Entry 6LVC (electron microscopy, 3.00 A resolution); this record covers chains A and C of the 4 polymer chains in the assembly.

Chain A (and C):
Name: N, N-dimethylformamidase large subunit
Source organism: Paracoccus sp. SSG05
Notes: EC 3.5.1.56; chain C of this document is another copy of the same molecule, construct and numbering; everything in this record applies to it too
Reference sequence: I6NT79 (I6NT79_9RHOB); numbering as in UniProt (aligned over 1-762)
Amino-acid sequence (775 residues; numbered 1 to 775; the number before each row is that of its first residue):
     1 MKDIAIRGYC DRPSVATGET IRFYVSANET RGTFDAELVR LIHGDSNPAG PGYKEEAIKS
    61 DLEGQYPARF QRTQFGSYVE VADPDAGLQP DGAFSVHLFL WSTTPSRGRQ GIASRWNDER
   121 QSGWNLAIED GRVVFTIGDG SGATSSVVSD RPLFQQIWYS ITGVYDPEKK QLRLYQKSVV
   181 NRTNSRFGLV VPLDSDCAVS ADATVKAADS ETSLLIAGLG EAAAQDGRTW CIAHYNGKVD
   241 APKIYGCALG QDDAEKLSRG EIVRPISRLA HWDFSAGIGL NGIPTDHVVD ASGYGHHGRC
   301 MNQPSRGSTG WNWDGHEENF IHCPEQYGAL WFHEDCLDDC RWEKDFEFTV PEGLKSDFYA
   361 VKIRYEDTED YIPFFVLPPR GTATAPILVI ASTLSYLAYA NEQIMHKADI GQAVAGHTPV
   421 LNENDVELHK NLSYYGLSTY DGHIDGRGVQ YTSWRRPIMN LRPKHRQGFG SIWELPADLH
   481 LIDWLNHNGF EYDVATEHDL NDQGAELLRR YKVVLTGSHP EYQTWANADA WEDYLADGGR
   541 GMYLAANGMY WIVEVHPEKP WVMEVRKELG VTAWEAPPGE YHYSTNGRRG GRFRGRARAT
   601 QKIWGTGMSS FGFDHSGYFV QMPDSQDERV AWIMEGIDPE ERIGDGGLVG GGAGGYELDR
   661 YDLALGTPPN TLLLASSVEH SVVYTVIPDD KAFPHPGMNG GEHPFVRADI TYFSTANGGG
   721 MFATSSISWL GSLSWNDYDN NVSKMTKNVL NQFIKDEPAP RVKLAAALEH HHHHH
Not modelled in the structure: 763-775
Differences from the reference sequence: expression tag (763-775)
Bound ions: Fe ion: Y399, Y440, E521
Reported in the primary citation:
  - Fe ion coordination: Y399, Y440, E521
  - catalytic residues: H519
  - mutagenesis - Y440A, E521A: abolished catalytic activity
  - mutagenesis - S395A: unchanged catalytic activity on DMF
  - mutagenesis - H519A, N547A, E657A: abolished catalytic activity on DMF
  - catalytic residues: N547, E657 (proposed by the authors, not directly observed)

Chain A / chain C interface:
Contacting residue pairs (108):
  R182(A) - D529(C)  salt bridge
  R182(A) - E532(C)  salt bridge
  R182(A) - D533(C)  salt bridge
  R182(A) - A597(C)
  R182(A) - R598(C)
  R182(A) - K602(C)
  T183(A) - R596(C)
  T183(A) - A597(C)
  S185(A) - K602(C)  hydrogen bond (backbone-side chain)
  R186(A) - K602(C)
  R186(A) - L663(C)
  R186(A) - A664(C)
  R186(A) - G666(C)
  F187(A) - G666(C)
  F187(A) - P669(C)  hydrophobic
  G188(A) - K602(C)
  L189(A) - E532(C)  hydrogen bond (backbone-side chain)
  L189(A) - A536(C)
  V190(A) - E532(C)
  V190(A) - K602(C)
  V190(A) - T715(C)
  V191(A) - P668(C)  hydrophobic
  V191(A) - P669(C)
  P192(A) - S714(C)
  P192(A) - A716(C)  hydrophobic
  G315(A) - R588(C)  hydrogen bond (backbone-side chain)
  H316(A) - R588(C)
  E317(A) - H322(C)  salt bridge
  E318(A) - R589(C)
  E318(A) - R596(C)  salt bridge
  H322(A) - E317(C)  salt bridge
  H322(A) - H322(C)  hydrogen bond
  I410(A) - F693(C)
  I410(A) - H695(C)
  A413(A) - H695(C)
  A413(A) - P696(C)
  V414(A) - F693(C)  hydrophobic
  D529(A) - R182(C)  salt bridge
  E532(A) - R182(C)  salt bridge
  E532(A) - L189(C)  hydrogen bond (side chain-backbone)
  E532(A) - V190(C)
  D533(A) - R182(C)  salt bridge
  A536(A) - L189(C)
  L569(A) - L569(C)
  L569(A) - R592(C)
  L569(A) - P688(C)
  L569(A) - K691(C)
  G570(A) - A692(C)
  V571(A) - F693(C)  hydrophobic
  T572(A) - A692(C)
  T572(A) - F693(C)
  A573(A) - A692(C)
  A573(A) - F693(C)  hydrophobic
  E575(A) - R592(C)  salt bridge
  P578(A) - G595(C)
  P578(A) - A597(C)
  R588(A) - G315(C)  hydrogen bond (side chain-backbone)
  R588(A) - H316(C)
  R589(A) - E318(C)
  R592(A) - L569(C)
  R592(A) - E575(C)  salt bridge
  G595(A) - P578(C)
  R596(A) - T183(C)
  R596(A) - E318(C)  salt bridge
  A597(A) - R182(C)
  A597(A) - T183(C)
  A597(A) - P578(C)
  R598(A) - R182(C)
  K602(A) - R182(C)
  K602(A) - S185(C)  hydrogen bond (side chain-backbone)
  K602(A) - R186(C)
  K602(A) - G188(C)
  K602(A) - V190(C)
  F611(A) - F693(C)  hydrophobic
  F611(A) - P694(C)
  L663(A) - R186(C)
  A664(A) - R186(C)
  G666(A) - R186(C)
  G666(A) - F187(C)
  P668(A) - V191(C)  hydrophobic
  P669(A) - F187(C)  hydrophobic
  V682(A) - P696(C)
  V683(A) - P696(C)  hydrophobic
  T685(A) - P694(C)
  P688(A) - L569(C)
  P688(A) - P694(C)  hydrophobic
  K691(A) - L569(C)
  K691(A) - K691(C)
  A692(A) - G570(C)
  A692(A) - T572(C)
  A692(A) - A573(C)
  F693(A) - I410(C)
  F693(A) - V414(C)  hydrophobic
  F693(A) - V571(C)  hydrophobic
  F693(A) - T572(C)
  F693(A) - A573(C)  hydrophobic
  F693(A) - F611(C)  hydrophobic
  P694(A) - F611(C)
  P694(A) - T685(C)
  P694(A) - P688(C)  hydrophobic
  H695(A) - I410(C)
  H695(A) - A413(C)
  P696(A) - A413(C)
  P696(A) - V682(C)
  P696(A) - V683(C)  hydrophobic
  S714(A) - P192(C)
  T715(A) - V190(C)
  A716(A) - P192(C)  hydrophobic
Other interface residues (no listed pair), chain A (65 interface residues in all): W313, N319, L535, R594, I603, L665, V686, D689, F713
Other interface residues (no listed pair), chain C (65 interface residues in all): W313, N319, L535, R594, I603, L665, V686, D689, F713

Overview:
The chain A/chain C interface involves 65 residues from each chain, with 7 hydrogen bonds and 12 salt bridges.
Polar contacts include R182(A)-D529(C), R182(A)-E532(C) and R182(A)-D533(C). From the paper: catalytic
residues H519(A), N547(A) and E657(A); H519A, N547A and E657A of chain A abolish catalytic activity on DMF; 6
substitutions were tested in all.
Both chains are N, N-dimethylformamidase large subunit (Paracoccus sp. SSG05). Entry 6LVC (Structure of
Dimethylformamidase, dimer) was determined by electron microscopy together with 6LVV, 6LVB, 6LVD and 6LVE from
the same study.
